Entry 8EJC (electron microscopy, 3.00 A resolution); this record covers chains A and E of the 5 polymer chains in the assembly.

[Chain A]
Name: A modified Guanine nucleotide-binding protein G(q) subunit alpha
Organism: Homo sapiens
Amino-acid sequence (238 residues; numbered 1 to 238; the number before each row is that of its first residue):
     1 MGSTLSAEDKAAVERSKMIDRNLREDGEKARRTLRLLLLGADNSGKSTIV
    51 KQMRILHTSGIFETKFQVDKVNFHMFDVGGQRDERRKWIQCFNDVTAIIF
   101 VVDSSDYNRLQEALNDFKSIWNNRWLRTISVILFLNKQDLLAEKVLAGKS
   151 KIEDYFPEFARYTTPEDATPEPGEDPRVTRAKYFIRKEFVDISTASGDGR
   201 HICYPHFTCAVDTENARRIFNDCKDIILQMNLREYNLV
Not modelled in the structure: 1-4

[Chain E]
Name: scFv16
Organism: Homo sapiens
Notes: antibody fragment or engineered binder
Amino-acid sequence (318 residues; row label = number of the first residue in the row; numbers below 1 keep their minus sign (Met-51 is residue -51)):
   -51 MKFLVNVALVFMVVYISYIYADSYYHHHHHHHHHHDYDIPTTENLYFQGA
    -1 MGDVQLVESGGGLVQPGGSRKLSCSASGFAFSSFGMHWVRQAPEKGLEWV
    49 AYISSGSGTIYYADTVKGRFTISRDDPKNTLFLQMTSLRSEDTAMYYCVR
    99 SIYYYGSSPFDFWGQGTTLTVSSGGGGSGGGGSGGGGSDIVMTQATSSVP
   149 VTPGESVSISCRSSKSLLHSNGNTYLYWFLQRPGQSPQLLIYRMSNLASG
   199 VPDRFSGSGSGTAFTLTISRLEAEDVGVYYCMQHLEYPLTFGAGTKLELK
   249 AAAENLYFQGHHHHHHHH
Not modelled in the structure: -51 to 0, 121-136, 249-266
Cystine bridges: Cys159-Cys229

[Interface between chain A and chain E]
Pairs across the interface (19; chain A residue first):
  Leu5(A) - His167(E)
  Ser6(A) - His167(E)
  Ser6(A) - Tyr173(E)  hydrogen bond
  Ser6(A) - Leu233(E)
  Ala7(A) - Leu233(E)
  Ala7(A) - Tyr235(E)  hydrophobic
  Glu8(A) - Tyr173(E)
  Glu8(A) - Tyr175(E)  hydrogen bond
  Glu8(A) - His232(E)
  Asp9(A) - Asn169(E)  hydrogen bond
  Ala11(A) - Tyr101(E)  hydrophobic
  Ala12(A) - Tyr101(E)
  Glu14(A) - Ser52(E)  hydrogen bond
  Glu14(A) - Ser53(E)
  Glu14(A) - Gly56(E)
  Glu14(A) - Thr57(E)  hydrogen bond
  Arg15(A) - Tyr101(E)
  Arg15(A) - Tyr102(E)
  Met18(A) - Ser53(E)
Other interface residues (no listed pair), chain E (16 interface residues in all): Gly54, Pro107, Arg191

[In short]
10 residues of chain A and 16 residues of chain E are in contact, with 5 hydrogen bonds. Polar pairs include
Ser6(A)-Tyr173(E), Glu8(A)-Tyr175(E) and Asp9(A)-Asn169(E).
Chain A is A modified Guanine nucleotide-binding protein G(q) subunit alpha and chain E is scFv16, both from
Homo sapiens; the structure, Structure of FFAR1-Gq complex bound to TAK-875, was determined by electron
microscopy (same publication as 8EIT and 8EJK).
